6EMZ - chains A and B of the 4 polymer chains in the assembly; structure by X-ray diffraction, 2.79 A resolution.

# Chain A (and B)
Molecule: Int protein
Source organism: Enterococcus faecalis
Notes: chain B of this document is another copy of the same molecule, construct and numbering; everything in this record applies to it too
UniProt: Q7BP35 (Q7BP35_ENTFL); residues 82-397 here = UniProt positions 82-397
Sequence (317 residues; each row starts with the number of its first residue):
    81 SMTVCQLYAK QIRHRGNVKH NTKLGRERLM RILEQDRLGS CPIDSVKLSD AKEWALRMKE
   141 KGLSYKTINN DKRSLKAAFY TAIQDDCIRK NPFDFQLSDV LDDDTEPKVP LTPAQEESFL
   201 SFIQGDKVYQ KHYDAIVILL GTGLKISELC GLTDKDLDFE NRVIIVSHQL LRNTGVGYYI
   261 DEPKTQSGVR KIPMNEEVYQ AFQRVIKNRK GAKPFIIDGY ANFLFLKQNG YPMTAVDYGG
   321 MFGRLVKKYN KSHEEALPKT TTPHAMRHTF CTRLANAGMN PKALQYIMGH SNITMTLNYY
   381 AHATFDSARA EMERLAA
Unresolved in the structure: 397
Construct notes: expression tag (81); engineered mutation Lys-225 (Arg in Q7BP35)
What the authors report for this chain:
  - binding site for the 44-nt DNA strand: Thr-147, Asn-150, Arg-153, Tyr-160, Gln-249, Arg-252, Thr-254
  - mutagenesis - R153A, R153A/Y160A: decreased catalytic activity on strand exchange
  - mutagenesis - R153A, R153A/Y160A: decreased catalytic activity on excision
  - mutagenesis - R153A/Y160A: unchanged catalytic activity
  - catalytic residues: Lys-225, His-344, Arg-347, His-370, Tyr-379, Tyr-380
  - contacts within the chain: Met-359/Tyr-380 (hydrogen bond), Leu-377/Tyr-380 (backbone contact)
  - self-association interface (contacts with another copy of this molecule); pairs are residue here / residue on that copy: Tyr-380/Lys-362 (backbone contact)
  - mutagenesis - Y379F, Y380F: unchanged catalytic activity on cleave DNA
  - mutagenesis - Y379F/Y380F: abolished catalytic activity on cleave DNA
  - mutagenesis - Y380F: abolished catalytic activity on strand exchange
  - mutagenesis - Y379F: unchanged catalytic activity on strand exchange
  - specificity-determining residues: Asn-150
  - binding site for the 44-nt DNA strand: Arg-153
  - mutagenesis - Y379F/Y380F: abolished catalytic activity on suicide CI5 DNA

# Interface between chain A and chain B
Pairs across the interface - 49 pairs, chain A then chain B:
  Val-243(A) / Phe-385(B)  hydrophobic
  Val-243(A) / Arg-389(B)
  Lys-271(A) / Phe-385(B)
  Pro-273(A) / Arg-389(B)
  Phe-350(A) / Met-392(B)  hydrophobic
  Leu-354(A) / Met-392(B)  hydrophobic
  Leu-354(A) / Leu-395(B)  hydrophobic
  Ala-357(A) / Leu-395(B)  hydrophobic
  Gly-358(A) / Arg-394(B)  hydrogen bond (backbone-side chain)
  Met-359(A) / Glu-391(B)
  Met-359(A) / Met-392(B)  hydrophobic
  Met-359(A) / Leu-395(B)  hydrophobic
  Asn-360(A) / Glu-391(B)  hydrogen bond (backbone-side chain)
  Pro-361(A) / Leu-377(B)  hydrophobic
  Lys-362(A) / Leu-377(B)  hydrogen bond (side chain-backbone)
  Lys-362(A) / Tyr-380(B)  hydrogen bond (side chain-backbone)
  Lys-362(A) / Ala-381(B)
  Lys-362(A) / Ala-383(B)
  Ala-363(A) / Ala-383(B)
  Ala-363(A) / Ala-388(B)
  Tyr-366(A) / Phe-385(B)
  Ile-367(A) / Ala-388(B)  hydrophobic
  Ile-367(A) / Met-392(B)  hydrophobic
  Ile-373(A) / Leu-377(B)  hydrophobic
  Thr-374(A) / Thr-374(B)
  Leu-377(A) / Pro-361(B)  hydrophobic
  Leu-377(A) / Lys-362(B)  hydrogen bond (backbone-side chain)
  Leu-377(A) / Ile-373(B)  hydrophobic
  Leu-377(A) / Leu-377(B)  hydrophobic
  Tyr-380(A) / Lys-362(B)  hydrogen bond (backbone-side chain)
  Ala-381(A) / Lys-362(B)
  Ala-383(A) / Lys-362(B)
  Ala-383(A) / Ala-363(B)
  Phe-385(A) / Val-243(B)  hydrophobic
  Phe-385(A) / Lys-271(B)
  Phe-385(A) / Tyr-366(B)
  Ala-388(A) / Ala-363(B)
  Ala-388(A) / Ile-367(B)  hydrophobic
  Arg-389(A) / Asn-241(B)
  Arg-389(A) / Val-243(B)
  Glu-391(A) / Gly-358(B)
  Glu-391(A) / Met-359(B)
  Glu-391(A) / Asn-360(B)  hydrogen bond (side chain-backbone)
  Met-392(A) / Phe-350(B)  hydrophobic
  Met-392(A) / Met-359(B)  hydrophobic
  Met-392(A) / Ile-367(B)  hydrophobic
  Arg-394(A) / Gly-358(B)  hydrogen bond (side chain-backbone)
  Leu-395(A) / Ala-357(B)
  Leu-395(A) / Met-359(B)  hydrophobic
Interface residues without a listed pair, chain A (30 interface residues in all): Asn-241, His-382, Thr-384
Interface residues without a listed pair, chain B (32 interface residues in all): Gly-221, Ile-272, Pro-273, Leu-354, His-382, Ser-387

# Overview
The interface between chain A and chain B involves 30 residues on one side and 32 on the other, with 8
hydrogen bonds. Polar pairs include Gly-358(A)/Arg-394(B), Asn-360(A)/Glu-391(B) and Lys-362(A)/Leu-377(B).
The paper reports catalytic residues Lys-225(A), His-344(A) and Arg-347(A) among others; R153A and R153A/Y160A
of chain A reduce catalytic activity on strand exchange; 5 substitutions were tested in all.
Chain A and chain B are both Int protein (Enterococcus faecalis); the structure, Structure of the Tn1549
transposon Integrase (aa 82-397, R225K) in complex with circular intermediate DNA (CI5-DNA), was determined by
X-ray diffraction together with 6EMY, 6EN0, 6EN1 and 6EN2 from the same study.
